8G3D - chains KC and KF of the 431 polymer chains in the assembly; structure by electron microscopy, 3.70 A resolution.

== Chain KC ==
Name: Tubulin alpha chain
Source organism: Tetrahymena thermophila
Notes: EC 3.6.5.-
Reference sequence: P41351 (TBA_TETTH); residue numbers follow UniProt; this construct covers 1-449
Sequence (449 residues; each row starts with the number of its first residue):
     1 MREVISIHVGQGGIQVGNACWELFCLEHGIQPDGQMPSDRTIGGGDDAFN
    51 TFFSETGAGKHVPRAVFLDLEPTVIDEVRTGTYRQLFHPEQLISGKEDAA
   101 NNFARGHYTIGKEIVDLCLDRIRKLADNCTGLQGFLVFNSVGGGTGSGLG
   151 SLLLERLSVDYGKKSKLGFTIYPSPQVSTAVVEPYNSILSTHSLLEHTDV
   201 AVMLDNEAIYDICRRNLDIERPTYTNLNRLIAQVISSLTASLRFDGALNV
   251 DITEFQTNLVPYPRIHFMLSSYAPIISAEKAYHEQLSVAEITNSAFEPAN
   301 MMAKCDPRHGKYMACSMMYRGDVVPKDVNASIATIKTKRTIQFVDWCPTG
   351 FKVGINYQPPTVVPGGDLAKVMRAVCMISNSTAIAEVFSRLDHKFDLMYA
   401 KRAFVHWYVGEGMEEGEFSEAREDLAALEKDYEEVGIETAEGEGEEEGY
Not modelled in the structure: 40-45, 440-449
Construct notes: variant Arg40 (Lys in P41351)
Swiss-Prot annotation at these positions:
  - active site: Glu254
  - binding site (GTP): Gln11, Glu71, Ser140, Gly144, Thr145, Thr179, Asn206, Asn228
  - binding site (Mg(2+)): Glu71
  - site: Tyr449 (Involved in polymerization)
Bound ions: Mg2+: Glu71 (together with GTP)

== Chain KF ==
Name: Tubulin beta chain
Source organism: Tetrahymena thermophila
Reference sequence: P41352 (TBB_TETTH); residue numbers follow UniProt; this construct covers 1-443
Sequence (443 residues; row label = number of the first residue in the row):
     1 MREIVHIQGGQCGNQIGAKFWEVISDEHGIDPTGTYHGDSDLQLERINVY
    51 YNEATGGRYVPRAILMDLEPGTMDSVRAGPFGQLFRPDNFVFGQTGAGNN
   101 WAKGHYTEGAELIDSVLDVVRKEAEGCDCLQGFQITHSLGGGTGSGMGTL
   151 LISKVREEYPDRIMETFSVVPSPKVSDTVVEPYNATLSVHQLVENADECM
   201 VIDNEALYDICFRTLKLTTPTYGDLNHLVSAAMSGVTCCLRFPGQLNSDL
   251 RKLAVNLIPFPRLHFFMIGFAPLTSRGSQQYRALTVPELTQQMFDAKNMM
   301 CAADPRHGRYLTASALFRGRMSTKEVDEQMLNVQNKNSSYFVEWIPNNIK
   351 SSICDIPPKGLKMAVTFVGNSTAIQEMFKRVAEQFTAMFRRKAFLHWYTG
   401 EGMDEMEFTEAESNMNDLVSEYQQYQDATAEEEGEFEEEEGEN
Not modelled in the structure: 431-443
Swiss-Prot annotation at these positions:
  - binding site (GTP): Gln11, Glu69, Ser138, Gly142, Thr143, Gly144, Asn204, Asn226
  - binding site (Mg(2+)): Glu69

== Interface between chain KC and chain KF ==
Pairs across the interface (58):
  Met1(KC) - Pro70(KF)  hydrophobic
  Met1(KC) - Gln94(KF)
  Arg2(KC) - Glu69(KF)  salt bridge
  Arg2(KC) - Pro70(KF)
  Arg2(KC) - Gly71(KF)
  Ala247(KC) - Gln11(KF)
  Leu248(KC) - Gln11(KF)
  Leu248(KC) - Tyr222(KF)  hydrophobic
  Asp251(KC) - Glu69(KF)
  Glu254(KC) - Gly98(KF)
  Glu254(KC) - Asn99(KF)
  Gln256(KC) - Trp397(KF)  hydrogen bond (backbone-side chain)
  Thr257(KC) - Gly98(KF)  hydrogen bond (side chain-backbone)
  Thr257(KC) - Phe394(KF)
  Thr257(KC) - Trp397(KF)
  Asn258(KC) - Thr178(KF)
  Asn258(KC) - Val179(KF)
  Asn258(KC) - Val180(KF)
  Val260(KC) - Phe394(KF)
  Val260(KC) - His396(KF)
  Val260(KC) - Trp397(KF)  hydrogen bond (backbone-side chain)
  Pro261(KC) - Phe394(KF)  hydrogen bond (backbone-backbone)
  Pro261(KC) - His396(KF)
  Tyr262(KC) - Arg391(KF)  hydrogen bond (side chain-backbone)
  Tyr262(KC) - Lys392(KF)
  Tyr262(KC) - Ala393(KF)
  Pro263(KC) - His396(KF)
  Pro325(KC) - Tyr208(KF)
  Pro325(KC) - Tyr222(KF)  hydrophobic
  Lys326(KC) - Phe212(KF)
  Lys326(KC) - Thr218(KF)  hydrogen bond (side chain-backbone)
  Lys326(KC) - Thr219(KF)
  Lys326(KC) - Pro220(KF)
  Asn329(KC) - Val175(KF)
  Asn329(KC) - Glu205(KF)  hydrogen bond
  Asn329(KC) - Tyr208(KF)
  Ile332(KC) - Val175(KF)  hydrophobic
  Trp346(KC) - Ala387(KF)
  Trp346(KC) - Met388(KF)
  Trp346(KC) - Arg391(KF)
  Trp346(KC) - Ala393(KF)  hydrophobic
  Pro348(KC) - Gln384(KF)
  Thr349(KC) - Ser176(KF)  hydrogen bond
  Thr349(KC) - Thr178(KF)  hydrogen bond (side chain-backbone)
  Thr349(KC) - Val179(KF)
  Gly350(KC) - Val179(KF)
  Phe351(KC) - Ser176(KF)
  Phe351(KC) - Asp177(KF)
  Phe351(KC) - Thr178(KF)  hydrogen bond (backbone-backbone)
  Phe351(KC) - Val179(KF)
  Lys352(KC) - Asn99(KF)
  Lys352(KC) - Asp177(KF)
  Val353(KC) - Asp177(KF)
  Glu434(KC) - Arg391(KF)  hydrogen bond (backbone-side chain)
  Val435(KC) - Arg391(KF)
  Ile437(KC) - Arg391(KF)  hydrogen bond (backbone-side chain)
  Thr439(KC) - Arg390(KF)
  Thr439(KC) - Arg391(KF)  hydrogen bond
Other interface residues (no listed pair), chain KC (35 interface residues in all): Gln133, Asp245, Asn249, Thr253, Leu259, Val324, Glu438
Other interface residues (no listed pair), chain KF (35 interface residues in all): Ser75, Thr95, Asn100, Glu181, Pro182

== Summary ==
The chain KC/chain KF interface involves 35 residues from each chain; the contacts include 13 hydrogen bonds
and 1 salt bridge. Polar pairs include Arg2(KC)-Glu69(KF), Gln256(KC)-Trp397(KF) and Thr257(KC)-Gly98(KF).
Here chain KC is Tubulin alpha chain and chain KF is Tubulin beta chain, both from Tetrahymena thermophila.
Entry 8G3D (48-nm doublet microtubule from Tetrahymena thermophila strain K40R) was determined by electron
microscopy, deposited together with 8G2Z.
